PDB entry 6QG2 | electron microscopy, 4.55 A resolution (low resolution: residue-level contacts below are approximate; hydrogen-bond / salt-bridge calls are withheld) | chains L and N of the 16 polymer chains in the assembly

[Chain L]
Protein: Eukaryotic translation initiation factor 2 subunit alpha
Organism: Saccharomyces cerevisiae (strain ATCC 204508 / S288c)
Reference sequence: P20459 (IF2A_YEAST); residues 1-304 here = UniProt positions 1-304
Amino-acid sequence (304 residues; each row starts with the number of its first residue):
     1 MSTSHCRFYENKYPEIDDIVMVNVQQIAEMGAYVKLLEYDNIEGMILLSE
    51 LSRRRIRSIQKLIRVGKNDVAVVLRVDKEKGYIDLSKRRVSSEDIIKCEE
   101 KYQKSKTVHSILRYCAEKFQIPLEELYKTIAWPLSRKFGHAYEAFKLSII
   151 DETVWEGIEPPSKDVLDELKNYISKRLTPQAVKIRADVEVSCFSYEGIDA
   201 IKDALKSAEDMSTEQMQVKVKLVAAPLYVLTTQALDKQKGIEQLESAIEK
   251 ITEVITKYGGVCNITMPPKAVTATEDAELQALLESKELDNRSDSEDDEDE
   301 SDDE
Unresolved in the structure: 1-2, 55-57, 175-181, 211-217, 266-304
Modified positions: Ser52 (phosphoserine; SEP)
UniProt features mapped onto this chain:
  - modified residue (Phosphoserine): Ser52, Ser292, Ser294
  - mutagenesis: Ser52 (S52A: Inhibits derepression of GCN4 expression in amino acid, purine, and glucose-starved cells; S52D: Weakly impairs derepression of GCN4 expression in amino acid-starved cells), Arg64 (R64A: Alters the binding mode to the eIF2B complex; when associated with A-87), Lys87 (K87A: Alters the binding mode to the eIF2B complex; when associated with A-64), Leu205 (L205E: Abolishes binding to the eIF2 complex alpha subunit GCD11), Val220 (V220E: Abolishes binding to the eIF2 complex alpha subunit GCD11. Does not affect its interaction with CDC123)

[Chain N]
Protein: Eukaryotic translation initiation factor 2 subunit gamma
Organism: Saccharomyces cerevisiae (strain ATCC 204508 / S288c)
Reference sequence: P32481 (IF2G_YEAST); residue numbers follow UniProt; this construct covers 1-527
Amino-acid sequence (527 residues; row label = number of the first residue in the row):
     1 MSDLQDQEPSIIINGNLEPVGEPDIVEETEVVAQETQETQDADKPKKKVA
    51 FTGLEEDGETEEEKRKREFEEGGGLPEQPLNPDFSKLNPLSAEIINRQAT
   101 INIGTIGHVAHGKSTVVRAISGVQTVRFKDELERNITIKLGYANAKIYKC
   151 QEPTCPEPDCYRSFKSDKEISPKCQRPGCPGRYKLVRHVSFVDCPGHDIL
   201 MSTMLSGAAVMDAALLLIAGNESCPQPQTSEHLAAIEIMKLKHVIILQNK
   251 VDLMREESALEHQKSILKFIRGTIADGAPIVPISAQLKYNIDAVNEFIVK
   301 TIPVPPRDFMISPRLIVIRSFDVNKPGAEIEDLKGGVAGGSILNGVFKLG
   351 DEIEIRPGIVTKDDKGKIQCKPIFSNIVSLFAEQNDLKFAVPGGLIGVGT
   401 KVDPTLCRADRLVGQVVGAKGHLPNIYTDIEINYFLLRRLLGVKTDGQKQ
   451 AKVRKLEPNEVLMVNIGSTATGARVVAVKADMARLQLTSPACTEINEKIA
   501 LSRRIEKHWRLIGWATIKKGTTLEPIA
Unresolved in the structure: 1-93, 129-131, 153-162, 364, 445-448, 520-527
UniProt features mapped onto this chain:
  - region: Gly107 to Ser114 (G1), Asn135 to Lys139 (G2), Asp193 to Gly196 (G3), Asn249 to Asp252 (G4), Ser284 to Gln286 (G5), Ala515 to Ala527 (Interacts with CDC123)
  - binding site (GTP): Ala110 to Thr115, Asn249 to Asp252, Ser284 to Gln286
  - modified residue: Thr60 (Phosphothreonine), Ser258 (Phosphoserine)
  - mutagenesis: Asn135 (N135K: In SUI4; defective in ternary complex formation, correlating with a higher rate of dissociation from charged initiator-tRNA in the absence of GTP hydrolysis), Tyr142 (Y142H: Reduces the affinity of eIF-2 for Met-tRNAi(Met) without affecting the k(off) value for guanine nucleotides), Thr203 (T203A: Impairs eIF2 complex function. Reduces cell population growth; T203I/K: No effect on cell population growth), Ile218 (I218A: No effect on cell population growth; I218L: Impairs eIF2 complex function. Strongly reduces cell population growth), Lys250 (K250R: Increases the off-rate for GDP, without altering the apparent dissociation constant for Met-tRNAi(Met). Mimicks the function of the guanine nucleotide exchange factor eIF-2B), Val281 (V281K: Impairs eIF2 complex formation by impairing binding to SUI3 but not SUI2. Reduces cell population growth; V281R: Abolishes binding to SUI3 but not to SUI2 or CDC123 ...), Ile318 (I318L: Mildly impairs eIF2 complex function. No effect on cell population growth; I318M: Impairs binding to methionyl-initiator methionine tRNA and impairs eIF2 complex function ...), Lys325 to Glu331 (Disrupts binding to CDC123 and SUI2. Does not affect interaction with SUI3), Asp403 (D403R: Abolishes binding to SUI2 but not to SUI3 or CDC123. Abolishes interactions with the eIF2B complex subunits GCD6 and GCD7. Decreases cell population growth), Pro490 (P490S: Mildly impairs eIF2 complex function), Arg504 (R504A: Disrupts binding to CDC123), Trp509 (W509A: Disrupts binding to CDC123), 1 further mutagenesis entry in UniProt

[How chain L and chain N interact]
Residue-residue contacts (27):
  Val190(L) - Thr405(N)
  Cys192(L) - Asp403(N)
  Cys192(L) - Thr405(N)
  Cys192(L) - Leu406(N)
  Phe193(L) - Ile359(N)
  Phe193(L) - Leu406(N)
  Phe193(L) - Arg411(N)
  Ser194(L) - Ile373(N)
  Ser194(L) - Asp403(N)
  Tyr195(L) - Lys371(N)
  Tyr195(L) - Pro372(N)
  Tyr195(L) - Phe374(N)
  Tyr195(L) - Lys401(N)
  Glu196(L) - Phe374(N)
  Gly197(L) - Asp403(N)
  Ile198(L) - Leu333(N)
  Ile198(L) - Asp403(N)
  Ile201(L) - Asp403(N)
  Lys202(L) - Ile330(N)
  Lys202(L) - Glu331(N)
  Leu205(L) - Ile330(N)
  Val220(L) - Ile330(N)
  Leu222(L) - Gly327(N)
  Leu222(L) - Ala328(N)
  Pro226(L) - Thr405(N)
  Gly259(L) - Thr361(N)
  Val261(L) - Thr361(N)
Interface residues without a listed pair, chain L (20 interface residues in all): Ser191, Val223, Ala225, Gly260
Interface residues without a listed pair, chain N (19 interface residues in all): Pro326, Val402, Pro404

[In short]
20 residues of chain L face 19 of chain N across their interface. UniProt lists 5 mutagenesis sites on chain
L; 13 GTP-binding residues and 31 mutagenesis sites on chain N.
Here chain L is Eukaryotic translation initiation factor 2 subunit alpha and chain N is Eukaryotic translation
initiation factor 2 subunit gamma, both from Saccharomyces cerevisiae (strain ATCC 204508 / S288c). Entry 6QG2
(Structure of eIF2B-eIF2 (phosphorylated at Ser51) complex (model A)) was determined by electron microscopy
together with 6QG0, 6QG1, 6QG3, 6QG5 and 6QG6 from the same study.
